6ZMK - chains A and B; structure by X-ray diffraction, 2.38 A resolution.

[Chain A]
Name: Glutamine--fructose-6-phosphate aminotransferase [isomerizing] 1
Source organism: Homo sapiens
Notes: EC 2.6.1.16
UniProt: Q06210 (GFPT1_HUMAN), isoform Q06210-2; numbering as in UniProt; present here: 1-295, 300-681
Chain sequence (687 residues; each row starts with the number of its first residue; note: 4 numbers in that range are skipped by the numbering (no residue carries them; nothing is unmodelled there); a row labelled like 295A-295J holds insertion residues (295A, then the next letters in order)):
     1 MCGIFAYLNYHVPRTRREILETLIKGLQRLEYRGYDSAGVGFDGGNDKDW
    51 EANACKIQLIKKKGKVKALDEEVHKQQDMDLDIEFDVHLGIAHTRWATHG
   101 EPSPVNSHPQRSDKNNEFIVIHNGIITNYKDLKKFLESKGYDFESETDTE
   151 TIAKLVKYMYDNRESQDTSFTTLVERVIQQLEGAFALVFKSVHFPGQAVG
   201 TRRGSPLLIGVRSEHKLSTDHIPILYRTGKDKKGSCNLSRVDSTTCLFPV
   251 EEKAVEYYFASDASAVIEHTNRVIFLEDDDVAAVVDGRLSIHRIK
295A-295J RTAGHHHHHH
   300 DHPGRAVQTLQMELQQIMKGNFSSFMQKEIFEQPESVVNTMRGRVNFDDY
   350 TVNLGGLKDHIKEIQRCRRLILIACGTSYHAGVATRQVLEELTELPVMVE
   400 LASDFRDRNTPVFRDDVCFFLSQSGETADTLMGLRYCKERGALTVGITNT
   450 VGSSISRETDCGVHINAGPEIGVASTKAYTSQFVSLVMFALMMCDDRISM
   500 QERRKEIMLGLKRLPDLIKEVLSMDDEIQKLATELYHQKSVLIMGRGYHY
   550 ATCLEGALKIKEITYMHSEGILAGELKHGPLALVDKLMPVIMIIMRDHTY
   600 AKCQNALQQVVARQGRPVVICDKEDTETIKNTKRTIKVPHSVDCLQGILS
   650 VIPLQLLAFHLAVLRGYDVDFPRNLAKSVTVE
Disordered / not traced: 1, 228-240, 295A-295J, 675-681
Differences from the reference sequence: insertion (295E-295J); engineered mutation Arg405 (Leu in Q06210)
Modified residues: Ser243 (phosphoserine; SEP)
Residues lining bound ligands:
  - glucose-6-phosphate (G6Q): Cys374, Gly375, Thr376, Ser377, Leu420, Ser421, Gln422, Ser423, Gly424, Thr426, Ala473, Ser474, Gln481, Leu557, Lys558, Glu561
  - glutamic acid (GLU): Cys2, His93, Thr94, Arg95, Trp96, Ala97, Thr98, His99, Asn106, His108, His122, Asn123, Gly124, Ile125, Thr147, Asp148, Thr149
From the paper describing this entry:
  - post-translational modification sites: Ser205, Ser235

[Chain B]
Name: Glutamine--fructose-6-phosphate aminotransferase [isomerizing] 1
Source organism: Homo sapiens
Notes: EC 2.6.1.16
UniProt: Q06210 (GFPT1_HUMAN), isoform Q06210-2; residue numbers follow UniProt; this construct covers 1-293, 304-681
Chain sequence (687 residues; row label = number of the first residue in the row; note: 10 numbers in that range are skipped by the numbering (no residue carries them; nothing is unmodelled there); a row labelled like 293A-293P holds insertion residues (293A, then the next letters in order)):
     1 MCGIFAYLNYHVPRTRREILETLIKGLQRLEYRGYDSAGVGFDGGNDKDW
    51 EANACKIQLIKKKGKVKALDEEVHKQQDMDLDIEFDVHLGIAHTRWATHG
   101 EPSPVNSHPQRSDKNNEFIVIHNGIITNYKDLKKFLESKGYDFESETDTE
   151 TIAKLVKYMYDNRESQDTSFTTLVERVIQQLEGAFALVFKSVHFPGQAVG
   201 TRRGSPLLIGVRSEHKLSTDHIPILYRTGKDKKGSCNLSRVDSTTCLFPV
   251 EEKAVEYYFASDASAVIEHTNRVIFLEDDDVAAVVDGRLSIHR
293A-293P IKRTAGHHHHHHDHPG
   304 RAVQTLQMELQQIMKGNFSSFMQKEIFEQPESVVNTMRGRVNFDDYTVNL
   354 GGLKDHIKEIQRCRRLILIACGTSYHAGVATRQVLEELTELPVMVELASD
   404 FRDRNTPVFRDDVCFFLSQSGETADTLMGLRYCKERGALTVGITNTVGSS
   454 ISRETDCGVHINAGPEIGVASTKAYTSQFVSLVMFALMMCDDRISMQERR
   504 KEIMLGLKRLPDLIKEVLSMDDEIQKLATELYHQKSVLIMGRGYHYATCL
   554 EGALKIKEITYMHSEGILAGELKHGPLALVDKLMPVIMIIMRDHTYAKCQ
   604 NALQQVVARQGRPVVICDKEDTETIKNTKRTIKVPHSVDCLQGILSVIPL
   654 QLLAFHLAVLRGYDVDFPRNLAKSVTVE
Disordered / not traced: 1, 228-241, 293A-293P
Differences from the reference sequence: insertion (293G-293L); engineered mutation Arg405 (Leu in Q06210)
Residues lining bound ligands: glucose-6-phosphate (G6Q): Cys374, Gly375, Thr376, Ser377, Leu420, Ser421, Gln422, Ser423, Thr426, Val472, Ala473, Ser474, Gln481, Leu557, Lys558, Glu561, Ser677, Val678
From the paper describing this entry:
  - mutagenesis - L405R: unchanged catalytic activity

[Interface between chain A and chain B]
Pairs across the interface - 119 pairs, chain A then chain B:
  Arg368(A) with Pro395(B)
  Cys374(A) with Glu574(B); His577(B)
  Gly375(A) with Glu574(B), hydrogen bond (backbone-side chain)
  Arg385(A) with Met397(B), hydrogen bond; Glu399(B), salt bridge; Arg407(B)
  Gln386(A) with Asp406(B), hydrogen bond (side chain-backbone); Arg407(B)
  Glu389(A) with Arg407(B), salt bridge; Thr409(B); Pro410(B)
  Glu393(A) with Phe412(B)
  Leu394(A) with Pro410(B)
  Pro395(A) with Arg368(B); Phe412(B), hydrophobic
  Met397(A) with Arg385(B); Met397(B), hydrophobic
  Glu399(A) with Arg385(B), salt bridge
  Leu400(A) with Leu571(B), hydrophobic; Glu574(B)
  Ser402(A) with Arg545(B); Leu571(B); Gly573(B)
  Asp406(A) with Gln386(B), hydrogen bond (backbone-side chain); Arg545(B), salt bridge; Gly546(B); His597(B), hydrogen bond (backbone-side chain); Thr598(B); Lys601(B), salt bridge
  Arg407(A) with Arg385(B); Gln386(B); Glu389(B), salt bridge
  Thr409(A) with Glu389(B)
  Pro410(A) with Glu389(B); Leu394(B)
  Phe412(A) with Arg367(B); Pro395(B), hydrophobic
  Thr426(A) with His577(B)
  Lys538(A) with Lys538(B)
  Ser539(A) with Ser539(B); His566(B), hydrogen bond
  Leu541(A) with His566(B)
  Arg545(A) with Ser402(B); Asp406(B), salt bridge
  Gly546(A) with Asp406(B)
  Leu557(A) with Gly578(B); Pro579(B)
  Lys560(A) with Glu568(B), salt bridge; Ala581(B); Leu582(B)
  Glu561(A) with Ala581(B)
  Tyr564(A) with Ala581(B); Leu582(B)
  Met565(A) with Leu582(B)
  His566(A) with Ser539(B), hydrogen bond; Leu541(B); His566(B), hydrogen bond; Glu568(B), salt bridge; Leu582(B)
  Ser567(A) with Glu568(B)
  Glu568(A) with Lys560(B), salt bridge; His566(B), salt bridge; Ser567(B); Glu568(B)
  Leu571(A) with Leu400(B), hydrophobic; Ser402(B)
  Gly573(A) with Ser402(B)
  Glu574(A) with Cys374(B); Gly375(B), hydrogen bond (side chain-backbone); Leu400(B)
  Lys576(A) with Trp96(B); Thr98(B); Val678(B); Val680(B), hydrogen bond (side chain-backbone)
  His577(A) with Cys374(B); Thr426(B); Val678(B)
  Gly578(A) with Leu557(B); Glu561(B); Leu674(B)
  Pro579(A) with Leu557(B)
  Leu580(A) with Asn673(B), hydrogen bond (backbone-side chain)
  Ala581(A) with Lys560(B); Glu561(B); Tyr564(B), hydrophobic; Arg672(B), hydrogen bond (backbone-side chain); Asn673(B)
  Leu582(A) with Lys560(B); Tyr564(B); Met565(B); His566(B); Arg672(B)
  Val583(A) with Arg672(B); Asn673(B), hydrogen bond (backbone-side chain)
  Asp584(A) with Arg672(B), salt bridge
  His597(A) with Asp406(B)
  Thr598(A) with Asp406(B)
  Lys601(A) with Asp406(B); Glu681(B), salt bridge
  Asn604(A) with His99(B); Glu681(B), hydrogen bond (side chain-backbone)
  Gln607(A) with Thr98(B); His99(B), hydrogen bond
  Gln608(A) with Thr98(B)
  Ala611(A) with Thr98(B); Gly100(B)
  Arg612(A) with Asp36(B), salt bridge; Trp96(B); Ala97(B), hydrogen bond (side chain-backbone); Asn673(B)
  Arg672(A) with Ala581(B), hydrogen bond (side chain-backbone); Val583(B); Arg612(B)
  Asn673(A) with Leu575(B); Lys576(B); Gly578(B); Leu580(B); Ala581(B)
Other interface residues (no listed pair), chain A (60 interface residues in all): Arg367, Val396, Asp403, Arg405, Asp428, Tyr549
Other interface residues (no listed pair), chain B (66 interface residues in all): Glu393, Val396, Asp403, Arg405, Asp428, Tyr549

[Summary]
The interface between chain A and chain B involves 60 residues on one side and 66 on the other, with 17
hydrogen bonds and 14 salt bridges. Among the polar pairs are Arg385(A)-Glu399(B), Glu389(A)-Arg407(B) and
Glu399(A)-Arg385(B). From the paper: L405R of chain B leaves catalytic activity unchanged; modification sites
Ser205(A) and Ser235(A).
Chain A is Glutamine--fructose-6-phosphate aminotransferase [isomerizing] 1 and chain B is
Glutamine--fructose-6-phosphate aminotransferase [isomerizing] 1, both from Homo sapiens; the structure,
Crystal structure of human GFAT-1 L405R, was determined by X-ray diffraction together with 7NDL and 6ZMJ from
the same study.
